Entry 9J3D (electron microscopy, 2.97 A resolution); this record covers chains A and B of the 12 polymer chains in the assembly.

== Chain A (and B) ==
Protein: RND efflux system, OprJ-like protein
From: Klebsiella pneumoniae
Notes: chain B of this document is another copy of the same molecule, construct and numbering; everything in this record applies to it too
UniProtKB: A0A411AKN6 (A0A411AKN6_KLEPN); numbering as in UniProt (aligned over 1-477)
Amino-acid sequence (483 residues; numbered 1 to 483; the number before each row is that of its first residue):
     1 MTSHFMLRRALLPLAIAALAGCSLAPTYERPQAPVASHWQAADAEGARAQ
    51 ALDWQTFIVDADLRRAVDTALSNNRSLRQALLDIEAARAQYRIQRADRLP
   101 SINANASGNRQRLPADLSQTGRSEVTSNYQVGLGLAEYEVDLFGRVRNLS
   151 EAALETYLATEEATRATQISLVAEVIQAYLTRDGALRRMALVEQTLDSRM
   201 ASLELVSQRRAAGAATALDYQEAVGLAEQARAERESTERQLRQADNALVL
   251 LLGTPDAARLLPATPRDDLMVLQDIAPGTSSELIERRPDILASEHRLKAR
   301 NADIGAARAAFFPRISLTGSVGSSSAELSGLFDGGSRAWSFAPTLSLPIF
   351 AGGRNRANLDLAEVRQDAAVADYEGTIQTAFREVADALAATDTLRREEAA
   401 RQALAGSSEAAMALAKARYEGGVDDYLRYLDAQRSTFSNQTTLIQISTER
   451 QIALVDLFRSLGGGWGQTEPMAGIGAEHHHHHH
Unresolved in the structure: 1-60, 463-483
Differences from the reference sequence: expression tag (478-483)

== Interface between chain A and chain B ==
Residue-residue contacts - 80 pairs, chain A then chain B:
  Arg-75(A) / Ala-371(B)
  Arg-75(A) / Glu-374(B)  salt bridge
  Arg-75(A) / Gln-378(B)
  Arg-78(A) / Ala-371(B)
  Arg-78(A) / Glu-374(B)  salt bridge
  Gln-79(A) / Ala-368(B)
  Gln-79(A) / Ala-371(B)
  Gln-79(A) / Asp-372(B)
  Leu-82(A) / Val-364(B)
  Leu-82(A) / Asp-367(B)
  Leu-82(A) / Ala-368(B)
  Glu-85(A) / Val-364(B)
  Ala-86(A) / Val-364(B)
  Ala-89(A) / Ala-357(B)
  Ala-89(A) / Asp-360(B)
  Ala-89(A) / Leu-361(B)
  Ile-93(A) / Gly-353(B)
  Ile-93(A) / Arg-354(B)
  Ile-93(A) / Ala-357(B)  hydrophobic
  Ile-93(A) / Asn-358(B)
  Ala-96(A) / Gly-352(B)
  Ala-96(A) / Arg-354(B)
  Asp-97(A) / Arg-354(B)  salt bridge
  Ile-102(A) / Ile-349(B)  hydrophobic
  Asn-103(A) / Pro-348(B)
  Asn-103(A) / Ile-349(B)
  Ala-104(A) / Leu-345(B)
  Ala-104(A) / Leu-347(B)  hydrogen bond (backbone-backbone)
  Ala-104(A) / Ile-349(B)
  Asn-105(A) / Leu-345(B)
  Ala-106(A) / Pro-343(B)
  Ala-106(A) / Thr-344(B)  hydrogen bond (backbone-side chain)
  Ala-106(A) / Leu-345(B)  hydrogen bond (backbone-backbone)
  Ser-107(A) / Thr-344(B)  hydrogen bond
  Gly-108(A) / Phe-341(B)
  Gly-108(A) / Ala-342(B)
  Gly-108(A) / Pro-343(B)
  Asn-109(A) / Phe-341(B)
  Arg-110(A) / Trp-339(B)
  Arg-110(A) / Ser-340(B)
  Arg-110(A) / Phe-341(B)  hydrogen bond (backbone-backbone)
  Gln-111(A) / Ser-320(B)
  Gln-111(A) / Ala-338(B)
  Gln-111(A) / Trp-339(B)  hydrogen bond (side chain-backbone)
  Gln-111(A) / Ser-340(B)
  Arg-112(A) / Ala-338(B)
  Arg-112(A) / Trp-339(B)  hydrogen bond (backbone-backbone)
  Leu-113(A) / Ser-324(B)
  Leu-113(A) / Ser-336(B)
  Leu-113(A) / Arg-337(B)  hydrogen bond (backbone-backbone)
  Leu-113(A) / Ala-338(B)  hydrogen bond (backbone-backbone)
  Pro-114(A) / Arg-337(B)
  Pro-114(A) / Trp-339(B)
  Ala-115(A) / Arg-337(B)  hydrogen bond (backbone-backbone)
  Asp-116(A) / Trp-339(B)  hydrogen bond (backbone-side chain)
  Leu-117(A) / Trp-339(B)
  Leu-133(A) / Ile-349(B)  hydrophobic
  Ala-217(A) / Leu-414(B)  hydrophobic
  Leu-218(A) / Arg-428(B)
  Gln-221(A) / Ser-407(B)  hydrogen bond
  Gln-221(A) / Ala-410(B)
  Val-224(A) / Ser-407(B)
  Gly-225(A) / Leu-404(B)
  Glu-228(A) / Ala-400(B)
  Glu-228(A) / Ala-403(B)
  Glu-235(A) / Arg-396(B)  salt bridge
  Arg-239(A) / Thr-393(B)
  Arg-239(A) / Leu-394(B)
  Arg-239(A) / Glu-397(B)  salt bridge
  Arg-242(A) / Asp-392(B)  salt bridge
  Arg-242(A) / Thr-393(B)
  Arg-242(A) / Arg-396(B)
  Gln-243(A) / Arg-382(B)  hydrogen bond (backbone-side chain)
  Asn-246(A) / Arg-382(B)
  Asn-246(A) / Ala-385(B)
  Asn-246(A) / Asp-386(B)  hydrogen bond
  Ala-247(A) / Arg-382(B)
  Leu-250(A) / Gln-378(B)
  Leu-250(A) / Arg-382(B)
  Gly-253(A) / Gln-378(B)  hydrogen bond (backbone-side chain)
Interface residues without a listed pair, chain A (48 interface residues in all): Arg-88, Gln-90, Arg-92, Val-125, Arg-231, Ala-232, Glu-238
Interface residues without a listed pair, chain B (51 interface residues in all): Gly-335, Ser-346, Phe-350, Thr-379, Ala-389, Arg-401, Ala-411

== Summary ==
48 residues of chain A and 51 residues of chain B are in contact; the contacts include 15 hydrogen bonds and 6
salt bridges. Polar pairs include Arg-75(A)/Glu-374(B), Arg-78(A)/Glu-374(B) and Asp-97(A)/Arg-354(B).
Both chains are RND efflux system, OprJ-like protein (Klebsiella pneumoniae). Entry 9J3D (Cryo-EM structure of
TMexCD1-TOprJ1) was determined by electron microscopy.
